9I52 - chains R and A of the 4 polymer chains in the assembly; structure by electron microscopy, 2.80 A resolution.

[Chain R]
Molecule: Beta-2 adrenergic receptor, D(1A) dopamine receptor
Organism: Homo sapiens
Reference sequence: chimeric construct of P07550, P21728: residues -42 to -13 from P07550 (ADRB2_HUMAN) positions 1-30 (UniProt number = residue number + 43); residues 1-446 from P21728 positions 1-446 (same numbers)
Amino-acid sequence (536 residues; row label = number of the first residue in the row; numbers below 1 keep their minus sign (Met-81 is residue -81)):
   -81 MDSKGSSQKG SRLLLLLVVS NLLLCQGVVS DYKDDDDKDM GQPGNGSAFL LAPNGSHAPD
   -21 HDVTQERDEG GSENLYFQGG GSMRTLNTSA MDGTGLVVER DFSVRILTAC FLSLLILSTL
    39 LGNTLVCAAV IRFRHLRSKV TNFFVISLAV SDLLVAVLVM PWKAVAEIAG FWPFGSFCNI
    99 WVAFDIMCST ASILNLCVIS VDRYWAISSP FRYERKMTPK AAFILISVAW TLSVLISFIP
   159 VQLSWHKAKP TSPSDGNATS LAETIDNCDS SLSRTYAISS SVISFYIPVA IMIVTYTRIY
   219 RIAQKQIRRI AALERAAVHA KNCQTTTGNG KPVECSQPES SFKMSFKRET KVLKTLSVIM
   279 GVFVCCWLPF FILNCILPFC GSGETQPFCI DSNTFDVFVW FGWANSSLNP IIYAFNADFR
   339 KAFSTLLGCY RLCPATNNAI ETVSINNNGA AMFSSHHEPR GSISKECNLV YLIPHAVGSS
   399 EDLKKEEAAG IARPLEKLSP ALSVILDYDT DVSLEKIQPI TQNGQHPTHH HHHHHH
Not modelled in the structure: -81 to 20, 169-184, 241-262, 299-306, 349-454
Sequence notes: initiating methionine (-81); expression tag (-80 to -43, 447-454); linker (-12 to 0)
Disulfide bonds: Cys96-Cys186
Small-molecule neighbours: A1IZU (6-(4-imidazo[1,2-a]pyridin-8-yl-2-methyl-phenyl)-1,5-dimethyl-pyrimidine-2,4-dione): Lys81, Trp99, Val100, Asp103, Ile104, Ser107, Thr108, Cys186, Asp187, Ser188, Leu190, Ser198, Ser202, Trp285, Phe288, Phe289, Asn292, Phe313, Asp314, Val317
Curated features (UniProtKB/Swiss-Prot):
  - glycosylation (N-linked (GlcNAc...) asparagine): Asn-37, Asn-28

[Chain A]
Molecule: Guanine nucleotide-binding protein G(s) subunit alpha isoforms short
Organism: Homo sapiens
Notes: EC 3.6.5.-
Reference sequence: P63092 (GNAS2_HUMAN); residue numbers follow UniProt; this construct covers 1-394
Amino-acid sequence (394 residues; row label = number of the first residue in the row):
     1 MGCLGNSKTE DQRNEEKAQR EANKKIEKQL QKDKQVYRAT HRLLLLGAGE SGKSTIVKQM
    61 RILHVNGFNG EGGEEDPQAA RSNSDGEKAT KVQDIKNNLK EAIETIVAAM SNLVPPVELA
   121 NPENQFRVDY ILSVMNVPDF DFPPEFYEHA KALWEDEGVR ACYERSNEYQ LIDCAQYFLD
   181 KIDVIKQADY VPSDQDLLRC RVLTSGIFET KFQVDKVNFH MFDVGAQRDE RRKWIQCFND
   241 VTAIIFVVAS SSYNMVIRED NQTNRLQEAL NLFKSIWNNR WLRTISVILF LNKQDLLAEK
   301 VLAGKSKIED YFPEFARYTT PEDATPEPGE DPRVTRAKYF IRDEFLRIST ASGDGRHYCY
   361 PHFTCSVDTE NIRRVFNDCR DIIQRMHLRQ YELL
Not modelled in the structure: 1-8, 63-204, 257-262
Sequence notes: conflict Ala226 (Gly in P63092); variant Ser366 (Ala in P63092)

[Interface between chain R and chain A]
Pairs across the interface (38):
  Arg121(R) - Tyr391(A)
  Ala124(R) - His387(A)
  Ile125(R) - Gln384(A)
  Ile125(R) - Tyr391(A)  hydrophobic
  Ser126(R) - Arg380(A)  hydrogen bond (backbone-side chain)
  Pro128(R) - Ile383(A)  hydrophobic
  Pro128(R) - His387(A)
  Phe129(R) - His41(A)
  Phe129(R) - Val217(A)  hydrophobic
  Phe129(R) - Phe376(A)  hydrophobic
  Phe129(R) - Arg380(A)
  Glu132(R) - His41(A)  salt bridge
  Arg133(R) - Asp215(A)
  Arg133(R) - Lys216(A)
  Arg133(R) - Val217(A)
  Ile217(R) - Leu393(A)  hydrophobic
  Ile220(R) - Gln384(A)
  Ala221(R) - Leu388(A)  hydrophobic
  Gln224(R) - Asp381(A)  hydrogen bond
  Gln224(R) - Arg385(A)
  Gln224(R) - Leu388(A)
  Ile225(R) - Leu394(A)  hydrophobic
  Arg227(R) - Asp381(A)  salt bridge
  Ile228(R) - Tyr358(A)
  Ile228(R) - Arg385(A)
  Leu231(R) - Cys359(A)
  Arg233(R) - Glu322(A)  salt bridge
  Ala234(R) - Arg342(A)
  Ala234(R) - Asp343(A)
  Ala235(R) - Thr350(A)
  His237(R) - Thr319(A)  hydrogen bond (side chain-backbone)
  His237(R) - Pro321(A)
  Ala238(R) - Asp343(A)
  Lys269(R) - Glu392(A)  salt bridge
  Lys269(R) - Leu394(A)
  Val270(R) - Leu393(A)  hydrophobic
  Thr273(R) - Glu392(A)  hydrogen bond (side chain-backbone)
  Leu274(R) - Leu393(A)  hydrophobic
Also at the interface, not in a pair above, chain R (30 interface residues in all): Lys57, Thr59, Asp120, Ser127, Ala230
Also at the interface, not in a pair above, chain A (31 interface residues in all): Arg38, Ala39, Thr320, Asp323, Leu346, Cys379, Gln390

[Summary]
30 residues of chain R face 31 of chain A across their interface, with 4 hydrogen bonds and 4 salt bridges.
Among the polar pairs are Glu132(R)-His41(A), Arg227(R)-Asp381(A) and Arg233(R)-Glu322(A). Bound to chain R:
compound A1IZU.
Here chain R is Beta-2 adrenergic receptor, D(1A) dopamine receptor and chain A is Guanine nucleotide-binding
protein G(s) subunit alpha isoforms short, both from Homo sapiens. Entry 9I52 (Dopamine 1 receptor:GaS complex
bound to 19B) was determined by electron microscopy, deposited together with 9I54.
